Entry 3G99 (X-ray diffraction, 1.81 A resolution); this record covers chains A and D of the 4 polymer chains in the assembly.

Chain A:
Name: Glucocorticoid receptor
Source organism: Rattus norvegicus
UniProtKB: P06536 (GCR_RAT); residues 440-525 here = UniProt positions 440-525
Sequence (90 residues; each row starts with the number of its first residue):
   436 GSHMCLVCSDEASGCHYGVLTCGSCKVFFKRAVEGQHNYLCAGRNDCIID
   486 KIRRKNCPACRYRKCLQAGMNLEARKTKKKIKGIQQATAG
Not modelled in the structure: 436, 516-525
Sequence notes: expression tag (436-439)
Ion coordination: Zn2+ site 1: Cys440, Cys443, Cys457, Cys460; Zn2+ site 2: Cys476, Cys482, Cys492, Cys495
From the paper describing this entry:
  - binding site for the 16-nt DNA strand (chain D): Val462, Arg466
  - binding site for the 16-nt DNA strand: Lys461, Arg510
  - mutagenesis - R510A, K514A: decreased binding to DNA
  - mutagenesis - K514A: unchanged signaling
  - mutagenesis - H472A, R510A: increased signaling
  - mutagenesis - H472R: decreased signaling
  - mutagenesis - G470A, N473A: decreased signaling in response to Pal
  - mutagenesis - G470A: decreased signaling in response to Tat
  - contacts within the chain: His472-Tyr497, Val468-His472 (backbone contact)
  - conformationally variable residues (loop rearrangement): Glu469 to Tyr474

Chain D:
Molecule: 16-nt DNA strand
Sequence (16 nucleotides; numbered 1 to 16; the number before each row is that of its first residue):
     1 TAGAACAAAATGTTCT

Interface between chain A and chain D:
Residue-residue contacts (12):
  Gly458(A) - DT13(D)  base contact
  Ser459(A) - DG12(D)  phosphate contact
  Lys461(A) - DT14(D)  base contact
  Val462(A) - DT13(D)  base contact
  Phe463(A) - DT11(D)  phosphate contact
  Arg466(A) - DT11(D)  base contact
  Arg466(A) - DG12(D)  hydrogen bond to the base
  Arg489(A) - DG12(D)  salt bridge to the phosphate
  Lys490(A) - DT11(D)  phosphate contact
  Lys490(A) - DG12(D)  phosphate contact
  Pro493(A) - DT11(D)  phosphate contact
  Arg496(A) - DG12(D)  salt bridge to the phosphate

Overview:
The interface between chain A and chain D involves 10 residues on one side and 4 on the other; the contacts
include 1 hydrogen bond and 2 salt bridges. Polar pairs include Arg466(A)-DG12(D), Arg489(A)-DG12(D) and
Arg496(A)-DG12(D). From the paper: a binding site for the 16-nt DNA strand (chain D) at Val462(A) and
Arg466(A); R510A and K514A of chain A reduce binding to DNA; 6 substitutions were tested in all.
Chain A is Glucocorticoid receptor (Rattus norvegicus) and chain D is a 16-nt DNA strand; the structure, GR
DNA binding domain:Pal complex-9, was determined by X-ray diffraction, deposited together with 3FYL, 3G6P,
3G6Q, 3G6R, 3G6T, 3G6U and 8 further entries.
